4C0Y - chains A and C of the 5 polymer chains in the assembly; structure by electron microscopy, 16.00 A resolution (very low resolution: no residue pairs are listed; an interface is given only as per-side residue counts).

== Chain A ==
Protein: VP1
Source organism: Human enterovirus 71
UniProtKB: A9X4C2 (A9X4C2_9ENTO); residues 1-298 here correspond to UniProt positions 566-863 (UniProt number = residue number + 565)
Sequence (298 residues; row label = number of the first residue in the row):
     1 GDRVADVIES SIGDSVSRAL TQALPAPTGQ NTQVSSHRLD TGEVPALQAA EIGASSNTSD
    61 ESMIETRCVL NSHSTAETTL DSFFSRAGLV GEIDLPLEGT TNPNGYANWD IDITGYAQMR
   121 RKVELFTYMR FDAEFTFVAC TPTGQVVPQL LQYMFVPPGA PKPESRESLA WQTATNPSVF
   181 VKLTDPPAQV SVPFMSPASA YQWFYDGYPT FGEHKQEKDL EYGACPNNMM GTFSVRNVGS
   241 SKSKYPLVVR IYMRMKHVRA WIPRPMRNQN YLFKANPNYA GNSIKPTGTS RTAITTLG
Disordered / not traced: 1-72, 298

== Chain C ==
Protein: VP3
Source organism: Human enterovirus 71
UniProtKB: A9X4C2 (A9X4C2_9ENTO); residues 1-242 here correspond to UniProt positions 324-565 (UniProt number = residue number + 323)
Sequence (242 residues; numbered 1 to 242; the number before each row is that of its first residue):
     1 GFPTEPKPGT NQFLTTDDGV SAPILPNFHP TPCIHIPGEV RNLLELCQVE TILEVNNVPT
    61 NATSLMERLR FPVSAQAGKG ELCAVFRADP GRDGPWQSTM LGQLCGYYTQ WSGSLEVTFM
   121 FTGSFMATGK MLIAYTPPGG PLPKDRATAM LGTHVIWDFG LQSSVTLVIP WISNTHYRAH
   181 ARDGVFDYYT TGLVSIWYQT NYVVPIGAPN TAYIIALAAA QKNFTMKLCK DTSHILQTAS
   241 IQ

== How chain A and chain C interact ==
At this resolution (16 A) residue pairs are not listed: 68 residues of chain A and 66 of chain C lie at the interface.

== Summary ==
68 residues of chain A face 66 of chain C across their interface.
Chain A is VP1 and chain C is VP3, both from Human enterovirus 71; the structure, Cryo-EM reconstruction of
empty enterovirus 71 in complex with a neutralizing antibody E18, was determined by electron microscopy
together with 4C0U and 4C10 from the same study.
